6FW8 - chains B and A; structure by X-ray diffraction, 2.40 A resolution.

[Chain B (and A)]
Name: Flavin-dependent L-tryptophan oxidase VioA
Organism: Chromobacterium violaceum ATCC 12472
Notes: EC 1.4.3.23; chain A of this document is another copy of the same molecule, construct and numbering; everything in this record applies to it too
UniProtKB: Q9S3V1 (VIOA_CHRVO); numbering as in UniProt (aligned over 2-418)
Chain sequence (417 residues; each row starts with the number of its first residue):
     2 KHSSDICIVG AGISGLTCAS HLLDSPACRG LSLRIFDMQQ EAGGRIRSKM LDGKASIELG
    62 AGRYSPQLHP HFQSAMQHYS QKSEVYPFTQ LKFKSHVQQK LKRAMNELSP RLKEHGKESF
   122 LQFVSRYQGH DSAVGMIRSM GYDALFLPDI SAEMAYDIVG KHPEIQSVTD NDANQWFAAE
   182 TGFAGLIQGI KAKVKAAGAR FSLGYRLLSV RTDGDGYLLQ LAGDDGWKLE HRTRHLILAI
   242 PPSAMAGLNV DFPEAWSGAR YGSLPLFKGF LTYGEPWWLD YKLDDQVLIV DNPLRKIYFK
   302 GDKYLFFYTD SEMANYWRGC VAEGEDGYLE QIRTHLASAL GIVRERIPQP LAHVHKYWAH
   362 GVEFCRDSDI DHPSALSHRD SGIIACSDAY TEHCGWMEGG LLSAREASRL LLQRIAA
Metal / ion sites: Mg2+: Ala240 (together with FAD)
Ligand contacts:
  - 5-methyl-L-tryptophan (D0Q): Arg64, Tyr143, Ala145, Ile159, His163, Leu265, Leu267, Tyr309, Asp311, Val363, Cys395, Gly396, Trp397
  - FAD (flavin-adenine dinucleotide): Val10, Gly11, Ala12, Gly13, Ile14, Ser15, Gly16, Asp38, Met39, Gln40, Gly44, Gly45, Arg46, Ile47, Leu60, Gly61, Ala62, Gly63, Arg64, Tyr206, Arg207, Leu208, Ala240, Ile241, Pro242, Ala245, Leu249, Leu267, Lys269, Tyr309, Trp359, Gly362, Ser388, Asp389, Gly396, Trp397, Met398

[How chain B and chain A interact]
Pairs across the interface - 23 pairs, chain B then chain A:
  Arg201(B) with Glu324(A); Asp327(A), salt bridge
  Tyr206(B) with Arg319(A), hydrogen bond; Ala323(A)
  Asp226(B) with Arg319(A), salt bridge; Tyr358(A); Ala360(A)
  Trp228(B) with Asn316(A); Arg319(A); Gly320(A); Tyr358(A)
  Asn316(B) with Trp228(A)
  Arg319(B) with Tyr206(A), hydrogen bond; Asp226(A), salt bridge; Trp228(A)
  Gly320(B) with Trp228(A)
  Ala323(B) with His3(A); Ser203(A); Tyr206(A); Leu230(A), hydrophobic
  Tyr358(B) with Asp226(A); Trp228(A)
  Ala360(B) with Asp226(A)
Other interface residues (no listed pair), chain B (14 interface residues in all): Ser203, Gly224, Leu230, Glu324
Other interface residues (no listed pair), chain A (16 interface residues in all): Arg35, Gly325

[In short]
Chain B and chain A form an interface of 14 and 16 residues respectively; the contacts include 2 hydrogen
bonds and 3 salt bridges. Among the polar pairs are Arg201(B)-Asp327(A), Asp226(B)-Arg319(A) and
Tyr206(B)-Arg319(A). Ligands of chain B: flavin-adenine dinucleotide and 5-methyl-L-tryptophan.
Chain B and chain A are both Flavin-dependent L-tryptophan oxidase VioA (Chromobacterium violaceum ATCC
12472); the structure, Crystal structure of L-tryptophan oxidase VioA from Chromobacterium violaceum in
complex with 5-Methyl-L-Tryptophan, was determined by X-ray diffraction, deposited together with 6FW7, 6FW9,
6FWA and 6G2P.
